8WZB - chains G and S of the 11 polymer chains in the assembly; structure by electron microscopy, 3.28 A resolution.

Chain G (and S):
Protein: Radial spoke head protein 4 homolog A
Source organism: Mus musculus
Notes: chain S of this document is another copy of the same molecule, construct and numbering; everything in this record applies to it too
UniProt: Q8BYM7 (RSH4A_MOUSE); numbering as in UniProt (aligned over 1-716)
Chain sequence (716 residues; each row starts with the number of its first residue):
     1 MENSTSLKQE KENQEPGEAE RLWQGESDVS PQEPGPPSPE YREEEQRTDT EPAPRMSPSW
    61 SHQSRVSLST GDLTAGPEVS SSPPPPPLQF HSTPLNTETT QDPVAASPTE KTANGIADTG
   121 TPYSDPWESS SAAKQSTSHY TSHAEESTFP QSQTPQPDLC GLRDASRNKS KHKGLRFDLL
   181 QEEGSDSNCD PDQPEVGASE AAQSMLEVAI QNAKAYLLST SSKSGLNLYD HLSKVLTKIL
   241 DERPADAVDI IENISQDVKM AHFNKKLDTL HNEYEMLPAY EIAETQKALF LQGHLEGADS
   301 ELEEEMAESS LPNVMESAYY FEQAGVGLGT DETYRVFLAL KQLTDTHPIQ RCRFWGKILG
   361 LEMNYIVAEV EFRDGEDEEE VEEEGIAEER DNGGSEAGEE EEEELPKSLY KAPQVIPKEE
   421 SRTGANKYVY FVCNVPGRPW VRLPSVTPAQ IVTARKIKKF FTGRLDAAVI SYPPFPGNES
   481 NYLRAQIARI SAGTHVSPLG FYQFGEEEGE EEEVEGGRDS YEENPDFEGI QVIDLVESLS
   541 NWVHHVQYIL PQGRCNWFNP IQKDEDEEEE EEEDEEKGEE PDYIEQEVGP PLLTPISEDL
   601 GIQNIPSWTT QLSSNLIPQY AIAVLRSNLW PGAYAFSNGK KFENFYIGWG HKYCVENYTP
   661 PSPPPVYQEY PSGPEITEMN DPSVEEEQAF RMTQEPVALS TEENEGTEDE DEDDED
Not modelled in the structure: 1-205, 262-272, 292-309, 378-412, 505-518, 562-584, 694-716 (chain S: 1-204, 262-270, 292-309, 378-410, 505-518, 562-584, 694-716)

Chain G / chain S interface:
Pairs across the interface (65; chain G residue first):
  Ala-213(G) / Leu-240(S)  hydrophobic
  Tyr-216(G) / Leu-240(S)  hydrophobic
  Tyr-216(G) / Arg-243(S)  hydrogen bond (backbone-side chain)
  Leu-217(G) / Leu-236(S)  hydrophobic
  Ser-221(G) / Asp-246(S)  hydrogen bond
  Lys-223(G) / Asp-246(S)  salt bridge
  Leu-226(G) / Val-248(S)
  Asn-227(G) / Val-248(S)
  Leu-228(G) / Ile-239(S)  hydrophobic
  Leu-228(G) / Arg-243(S)
  Leu-228(G) / Ala-247(S)  hydrophobic
  Leu-228(G) / Val-248(S)
  His-231(G) / Ile-251(S)
  Leu-236(G) / Leu-217(S)  hydrophobic
  Ile-239(G) / Tyr-216(S)  hydrogen bond (backbone-side chain)
  Ile-239(G) / Leu-217(S)  hydrophobic
  Leu-240(G) / Ala-213(S)  hydrophobic
  Leu-240(G) / Tyr-216(S)
  Asp-241(G) / Tyr-216(S)  hydrogen bond (backbone-side chain)
  Glu-242(G) / Tyr-216(S)
  Arg-243(G) / Tyr-216(S)  hydrogen bond (backbone-side chain)
  Ala-245(G) / Ser-219(S)
  Ala-245(G) / Thr-220(S)
  Ala-245(G) / Ser-221(S)
  Asp-246(G) / Ser-221(S)
  Ala-247(G) / Leu-228(S)  hydrophobic
  Val-248(G) / Ser-224(S)
  Val-248(G) / Leu-226(S)
  Val-248(G) / Asn-227(S)
  Val-248(G) / Leu-228(S)
  Val-248(G) / Lys-259(S)  hydrogen bond (backbone-side chain)
  Asp-249(G) / Ser-221(S)
  Asp-249(G) / Ser-224(S)
  Ile-251(G) / Leu-228(S)  hydrophobic
  Ile-251(G) / His-231(S)
  Glu-252(G) / Ser-255(S)
  Glu-252(G) / Lys-259(S)  salt bridge
  Ser-255(G) / Ile-251(S)
  Gln-256(G) / Glu-252(S)  hydrogen bond
  Lys-259(G) / Asp-249(S)  salt bridge
  Phe-290(G) / Leu-616(S)  hydrophobic
  Leu-311(G) / Tyr-620(S)  hydrogen bond (backbone-side chain)
  Pro-312(G) / Tyr-620(S)
  Asn-313(G) / Tyr-620(S)  hydrogen bond (backbone-side chain)
  Met-315(G) / Tyr-319(S)
  Glu-316(G) / Tyr-319(S)  hydrogen bond (backbone-side chain)
  Tyr-319(G) / Met-315(S)
  Tyr-319(G) / Glu-316(S)  hydrogen bond (side chain-backbone)
  Tyr-319(G) / Tyr-319(S)  hydrophobic
  Thr-330(G) / Glu-322(S)
  Tyr-334(G) / Leu-616(S)
  Phe-337(G) / Ile-617(S)  hydrophobic
  Phe-337(G) / Tyr-620(S)  hydrophobic
  Lys-341(G) / Leu-616(S)  hydrogen bond (side chain-backbone)
  Leu-616(G) / Leu-289(S)
  Leu-616(G) / Phe-290(S)
  Leu-616(G) / Leu-338(S)  hydrophobic
  Leu-616(G) / Lys-341(S)
  Ile-617(G) / Phe-337(S)  hydrophobic
  Ile-617(G) / Leu-338(S)  hydrophobic
  Ile-617(G) / Lys-341(S)
  Gln-619(G) / Lys-341(S)
  Tyr-620(G) / Leu-311(S)  hydrogen bond (side chain-backbone)
  Tyr-620(G) / Pro-312(S)
  Tyr-620(G) / Asn-313(S)
Interface residues without a listed pair, chain G (45 interface residues in all): Ser-219, Ser-224, Leu-232, Leu-338, Ser-614
Interface residues without a listed pair, chain S (45 interface residues in all): Lys-223, Leu-232, Ala-245, Gln-256, Leu-291, Tyr-334, Gln-619

In short:
Chain G and chain S each contribute 45 residues to their interface; the contacts include 13 hydrogen bonds and
3 salt bridges. Among the polar pairs are Lys-223(G)/Asp-246(S), Glu-252(G)/Lys-259(S) and
Lys-259(G)/Asp-249(S).
Both chains are Radial spoke head protein 4 homolog A (Mus musculus). Entry 8WZB (RS head-neck monomer) was
determined by electron microscopy together with 8X2U from the same study.
